6IQ4 - chains A and J of the 10 polymer chains in the assembly; structure by X-ray diffraction, 2.25 A resolution.

# Chain A
Name: Histone H3.1
Source organism: Homo sapiens
UniProt: P68431 (H31_HUMAN); residues 38-135 here correspond to UniProt positions 39-136 (UniProt number = residue number + 1)
Chain sequence (98 residues; numbered 38 to 135; the number before each row is that of its first residue):
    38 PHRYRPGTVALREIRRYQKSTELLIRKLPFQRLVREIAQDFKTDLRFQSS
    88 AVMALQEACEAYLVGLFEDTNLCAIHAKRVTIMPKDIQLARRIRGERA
Metal / ion sites: gold ion: His113 (together with 4-diphenylphosphanylbenzoic acid)
Small-molecule neighbours: 4-diphenylphosphanylbenzoic acid (XIS): Leu109, Ile112, His113
Curated features (UniProtKB/Swiss-Prot):
  - modified residue: Tyr41 (Phosphotyrosine), Lys56 (N6,N6,N6-trimethyllysine), Ser57 (Phosphoserine), Lys64 (N6-(2-hydroxyisobutyryl)lysine), Lys79 (N6,N6,N6-trimethyllysine), Thr80 (Phosphothreonine), Ser86 (Phosphoserine), Thr107 (Phosphothreonine), Lys115 (N6-acetyllysine), Lys122 (N6-(2-hydroxyisobutyryl)lysine)

# Chain J
Molecule: 145-nt DNA strand
Source organism: Homo sapiens
Sequence (145 nucleotides; numbered -72 to 72; the number before each row is that of its first residue; numbers below 1 keep their minus sign (DA-72 is residue -72)):
   -72 ATCAATATCCACCTGCAGATACTACCAAAAGTGTATTTGGAAACTGCTCC
   -22 ATCAAAAGGCATGTTCAGCTGATTCAGCTGAACATGCCTTTTGATGGAGC
    28 AGTTTCCAAATACACTTTTGGTAGTATCTGCAGGTGGATATTGAT
Metal / ion sites: Mg2+ near DG60 (its only coordinating residue here)

# Chain A / chain J interface
Contacting residue pairs - 28 pairs, chain A then chain J:
  His39(A) with DA-68(J), phosphate contact; DT-67(J), sugar contact
  Arg40(A) with DA9(J), hydrogen bond to the base; DC10(J), sugar contact
  Tyr41(A) with DT-67(J), hydrogen bond to the phosphate; DA-66(J), sugar contact; DA9(J), sugar contact; DC10(J), hydrogen bond to the phosphate
  Arg42(A) with DA9(J), sugar contact
  Pro43(A) with DA8(J), phosphate contact; DA9(J), sugar contact
  Gly44(A) with DA8(J), hydrogen bond to the phosphate; DA9(J), hydrogen bond to the phosphate
  Thr45(A) with DA9(J), hydrogen bond to the phosphate
  Val46(A) with DA9(J), hydrogen bond to the phosphate; DC10(J), phosphate contact
  Ala47(A) with DA9(J), hydrogen bond to the phosphate
  Arg49(A) with DA-66(J), phosphate contact; DT-65(J), phosphate contact
  Arg63(A) with DT17(J), hydrogen bond to the phosphate; DT18(J), salt bridge to the phosphate
  Lys64(A) with DT18(J), hydrogen bond to the phosphate
  Leu65(A) with DT17(J), phosphate contact; DT18(J), hydrogen bond to the phosphate
  Pro66(A) with DT17(J), phosphate contact
  Arg69(A) with DT17(J), salt bridge to the phosphate
  Arg83(A) with DA25(J), sugar contact; DG26(J), sugar contact
Interface residues without a listed pair, chain A (18 interface residues in all): Asp81, Lys115
Interface residues without a listed pair, chain J (13 interface residues in all): DG-2, DA-1

# In short
18 residues of chain A and 13 residues of chain J are in contact; the contacts include 11 hydrogen bonds and 2
salt bridges. Polar contacts include Arg40(A)-DA9(J), Tyr41(A)-DT-67(J) and Tyr41(A)-DC10(J). Bound to chain
A: 4-diphenylphosphanylbenzoic acid.
Chain A is Histone H3.1 and chain J is a 145-nt DNA strand, both from Homo sapiens; the structure, Nucleosome
core particle cross-linked with a hetero-binuclear molecule possessing RAPTA and gold(I)
4-(diphenylphosphino)benzoic acid groups, was determined by X-ray diffraction.
